7M08 - chains A and P of the 4 polymer chains in the assembly; structure by X-ray diffraction, 1.70 A resolution.

[Chain A]
Molecule: DNA polymerase lambda
From: Homo sapiens
Notes: EC 2.7.7.7, 4.2.99.-
UniProt: Q9UGP5 (DPOLL_HUMAN); residues 234-575 here = UniProt positions 234-575
Sequence (346 residues; each row starts with the number of its first residue):
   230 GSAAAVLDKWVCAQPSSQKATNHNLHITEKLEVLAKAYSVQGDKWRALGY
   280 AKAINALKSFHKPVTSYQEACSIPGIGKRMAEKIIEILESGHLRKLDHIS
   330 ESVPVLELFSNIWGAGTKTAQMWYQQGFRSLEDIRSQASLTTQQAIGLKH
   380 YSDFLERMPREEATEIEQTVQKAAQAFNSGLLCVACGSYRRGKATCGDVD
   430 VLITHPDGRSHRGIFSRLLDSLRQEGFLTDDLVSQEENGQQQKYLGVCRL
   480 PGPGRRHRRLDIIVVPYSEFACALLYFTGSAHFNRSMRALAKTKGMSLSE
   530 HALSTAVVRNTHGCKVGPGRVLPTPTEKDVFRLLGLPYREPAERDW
Unresolved in the structure: 230-238, 536-547
Sequence notes: expression tag (230-233)
Ion coordination: Na+ site 1: Gln-247, Thr-250, Lys-287, Phe-289; Na+ site 2: Cys-300, Ile-302, Ile-305 (shared with 1 residue of chain D); Na+ site 3: Ser-339, Ile-341, Ala-344 (shared with DA5(P) of chain P); Mg2+: Asp-427, Asp-429, Asp-490 (shared with DC6(P), DT7(P) of chain P)

[Chain P]
Molecule: 7-nt DNA strand
Sequence (7 nucleotides; each row starts with the number of its first residue):
     1 CAGTACT
Ion coordination: Na+: DA5 (shared with Ser-339(A), Ile-341(A), Ala-344(A) of chain A); Mg2+: DC6, DT7 (shared with Asp-427(A), Asp-429(A), Asp-490(A) of chain A)

[How chain A and chain P interact]
Contacting residue pairs (30):
  Ile-341(A) / DA5(P)  phosphate contact
  Trp-342(A) / DA5(P)  hydrogen bond to the phosphate
  Trp-342(A) / DC6(P)  hydrogen bond to the phosphate
  Gly-343(A) / DT4(P)  phosphate contact
  Gly-343(A) / DA5(P)  hydrogen bond to the phosphate
  Ala-344(A) / DT4(P)  phosphate contact
  Ala-344(A) / DA5(P)  phosphate contact
  Gly-345(A) / DT4(P)  hydrogen bond to the phosphate
  Thr-346(A) / DT4(P)  hydrogen bond to the phosphate
  Lys-347(A) / DG3(P)  phosphate contact
  Lys-347(A) / DT4(P)  hydrogen bond to the phosphate
  Thr-348(A) / DG3(P)  phosphate contact
  Thr-348(A) / DT4(P)  hydrogen bond to the phosphate
  Gly-416(A) / DT7(P)  phosphate contact
  Arg-420(A) / DT7(P)  phosphate contact
  Asp-427(A) / DT7(P)  phosphate contact
  Asp-429(A) / DC6(P)  phosphate contact
  Asp-429(A) / DT7(P)  phosphate contact
  Leu-474(A) / DC6(P)  sugar contact
  Arg-488(A) / DC6(P)  salt bridge to the phosphate
  Asp-490(A) / DC6(P)  phosphate contact
  Asp-490(A) / DT7(P)  phosphate contact
  Tyr-505(A) / DC6(P)  hydrogen bond to the base
  Tyr-505(A) / DT7(P)  sugar contact
  Phe-506(A) / DT7(P)  sugar contact
  Thr-507(A) / DT7(P)  phosphate contact
  Gly-508(A) / DT7(P)  phosphate contact
  Ser-509(A) / DT7(P)  sugar contact
  Ala-510(A) / DT7(P)  base contact
  Asn-513(A) / DT7(P)  hydrogen bond to the base

[Overview]
Chain A and chain P form an interface of 22 and 5 residues respectively, with 9 hydrogen bonds and 1 salt
bridge. Polar contacts include Tyr-505(A)/DC6(P), Asn-513(A)/DT7(P) and Trp-342(A)/DA5(P). The Na+ site 1 is
built by Gln-247(A), Thr-250(A), Lys-287(A) and Phe-289(A).
Chain A is DNA polymerase lambda (Homo sapiens) and chain P is a 7-nt DNA strand; the structure,
Post-catalytic nicked complex of DNA Polymerase Lambda with bound 1-nt gapped SSB substrate and incoming
dUMPNPP, was determined by X-ray diffraction.
